PDB entry 5JHP | X-ray diffraction, 3.15 A resolution | chains A and B of the 5 polymer chains in the assembly

# Chain A (and B)
Name: Protein TPR1
Organism: Oryza sativa
Notes: fragment: N-terminal topless domain; chain B of this document is another copy of the same molecule, construct and numbering; everything in this record applies to it too
Reference sequence: Q5NBT9 (TPR1_ORYSJ); residue numbers follow UniProt; this construct covers 1-209
Sequence (209 residues; row label = number of the first residue in the row):
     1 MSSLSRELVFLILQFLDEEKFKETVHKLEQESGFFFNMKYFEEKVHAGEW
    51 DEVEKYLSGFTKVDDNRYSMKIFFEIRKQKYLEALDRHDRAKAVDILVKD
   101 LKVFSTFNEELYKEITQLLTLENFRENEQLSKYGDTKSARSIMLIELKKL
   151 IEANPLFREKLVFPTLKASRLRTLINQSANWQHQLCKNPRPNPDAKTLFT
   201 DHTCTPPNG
Disordered / not traced: 1, 182-199, 202-209 (chain B: 1, 181-209)
Sequence notes: engineered mutation Ala179 (Leu in Q5NBT9), Ala195 (Ile in Q5NBT9)
Curated features (UniProtKB/Swiss-Prot):
  - mutagenesis: Arg67 (R67A: Loss of interaction with EAR motif-containing full-length proteins), Tyr68 (Y68A: Loss of interaction with EAR motif-containing full-length proteins), Lys71 (K71A: Loss of interaction with EAR motif-containing full-length proteins), Phe74 (F74A: Loss of interaction with EAR motif-containing full-length proteins), Phe104 (F104A: Loss of interaction with EAR motif-containing full-length proteins), Leu111 (L111A: Loss of interaction with EAR motif-containing full-length proteins), Leu118 (L118A: Loss of interaction with EAR motif-containing full-length proteins), Leu130 (L130A: Loss of interaction with EAR motif-containing full-length proteins), Leu150 (L150A: Loss of interaction with EAR motif-containing full-length proteins), Asn176 (N176H: Aggregates formation)
From the paper describing this entry:
  - mutagenesis - L111A/L130A: unchanged binding to The rice D53 EAR peptide (794-808)
  - mutagenesis - L111A/L130A/L179A/I195A: abolished binding to The rice D53 EAR peptide (794-808)
  - mutagenesis - N176H, N180A, W181A, L198A: decreased binding to The rice D53 EAR peptide (794-808)
  - mutagenesis - N176H: decreased stability
  - mutagenesis - N180A, W181A, L198A: decreased stability in response to NINJA EAR
  - mutagenesis - R67A/N176H, Y68A/N176H, Y68R/N176H, K71A/N176H: increased stability

# Chain A / chain B interface
Contacting residue pairs - 17 pairs, chain A then chain B:
  Arg90(A) with Val94(B); Val98(B)
  Val94(A) with Arg90(B); Val94(B), hydrophobic
  Leu97(A) with Thr120(B)
  Lys102(A) with Thr120(B), hydrogen bond (side chain-backbone)
  Tyr112(A) with Thr120(B)
  Lys113(A) with Gln117(B)
  Thr116(A) with Thr116(B); Thr120(B)
  Gln117(A) with Lys113(B); Gln117(B), hydrogen bond
  Leu119(A) with Val98(B)
  Thr120(A) with Lys102(B), hydrogen bond (backbone-side chain); Tyr112(B); Thr116(B)
  Glu122(A) with Lys102(B), salt bridge
Other interface residues (no listed pair), chain A (14 interface residues in all): Ala91, Val98, Leu121
Other interface residues (no listed pair), chain B (14 interface residues in all): Ala91, Leu97, Leu119, Leu121, Glu122

# Summary
Chain A and chain B each contribute 14 residues to their interface, with 3 hydrogen bonds and 1 salt bridge.
Among the polar pairs are Glu122(A)-Lys102(B), Lys102(A)-Thr120(B) and Gln117(A)-Gln117(B). The paper reports
that N176H, N180A and W181A of chain A, among others, reduce binding to The rice D53 EAR peptide (794-808);
R67A/N176H, Y68A/N176H and Y68R/N176H of chain A, among others, increase stability; 10 substitutions were
tested in all.
Chain A and chain B are both Protein TPR1 (Oryza sativa); the structure, Crystal structure of the rice Topless
related protein 2 (TPR2) N-terminal topless domain (1-209) L179A and ..., was determined by X-ray diffraction
(same publication as 5J9K, 5JA5 and 5JGC).
